4A3B - chains D and G of the 15 polymer chains in the assembly; structure by X-ray diffraction, 3.50 A resolution.

# Chain D
Name: DNA-directed RNA polymerase II subunit RPB4
Source organism: Saccharomyces cerevisiae
UniProt: P20433 (RPB4_YEAST); residues 1-221 here = UniProt positions 1-221
Sequence (221 residues; each row starts with the number of its first residue):
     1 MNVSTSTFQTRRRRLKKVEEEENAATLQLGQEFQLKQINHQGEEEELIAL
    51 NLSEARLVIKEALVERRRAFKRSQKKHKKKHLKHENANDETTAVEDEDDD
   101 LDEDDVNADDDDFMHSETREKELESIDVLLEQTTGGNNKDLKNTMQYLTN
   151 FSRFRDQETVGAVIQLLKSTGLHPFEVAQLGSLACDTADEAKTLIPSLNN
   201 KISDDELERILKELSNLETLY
Unresolved in the structure: 1-2, 77-117
Curated features (UniProtKB/Swiss-Prot):
  - modified residue: Met1 (N-acetylmethionine), Thr91 (Phosphothreonine), Thr92 (Phosphothreonine)

# Chain G
Name: RPB7, DNA-directed RNA polymerase II subunit RPB7
Source organism: Saccharomyces cerevisiae
UniProt: P34087 (RPB7_YEAST); residues 1-171 here = UniProt positions 1-171
Sequence (171 residues; row label = number of the first residue in the row):
     1 MFFIKDLSLNITLHPSFFGPRMKQYLKTKLLEEVEGSCTGKFGYILCVLD
    51 YDNIDIQRGRILPTDGSAEFNVKYRAVVFKPFKGEVVDGTVVSCSQHGFE
   101 VQVGPMKVFVTKHLMPQDLTFNAGSNPPSYQSSEDVITIKSRIRVKIEGC
   151 ISQVSSIHAIGSIKEDYLGAI
Curated features (UniProtKB/Swiss-Prot):
  - mutagenesis: Val108 to His113 (Lowers nucleic-acid binding of RPB4-RPB7 by 10-fold; no effect on association with Pol II core complex; abolishes transcriptional activity of Pol II), Ile151 to His158 (No effect on nucleic-acid binding of RPB4-RPB7 and on association with Pol II core complex; abolishes transcriptional activity of Pol II)

# Chain D / chain G interface
Residue-residue contacts - 103 pairs, chain D then chain G:
  Val3(D) - Leu9(G)
  Val3(D) - Asn10(G)
  Val3(D) - Glu33(G)
  Ser4(D) - Leu9(G)
  Thr5(D) - Leu7(G)
  Thr5(D) - Ser8(G)
  Thr5(D) - Leu9(G)
  Thr5(D) - Val34(G)
  Thr5(D) - Phe42(G)
  Thr5(D) - Tyr74(G)
  Ser6(D) - Leu7(G)
  Ser6(D) - Ser8(G)  hydrogen bond (side chain-backbone)
  Thr7(D) - Lys5(G)
  Thr7(D) - Asp6(G)
  Thr7(D) - Leu7(G)
  Thr7(D) - Lys41(G)
  Thr7(D) - Phe42(G)
  Phe8(D) - Lys5(G)
  Phe8(D) - Asp6(G)
  Asn23(D) - Lys80(G)
  Asn23(D) - Phe82(G)
  Asn23(D) - Lys83(G)
  Ala24(D) - Lys83(G)
  Leu29(D) - Phe82(G)  hydrophobic
  Gly30(D) - Phe82(G)
  Glu32(D) - Lys5(G)  salt bridge
  Glu32(D) - Lys41(G)  salt bridge
  Glu32(D) - Phe42(G)
  Phe33(D) - Phe3(G)  hydrophobic
  Phe33(D) - Lys5(G)
  Phe33(D) - Lys41(G)
  Phe33(D) - Phe42(G)
  Phe33(D) - Val78(G)  hydrophobic
  Phe33(D) - Lys80(G)
  Gln37(D) - Lys5(G)
  Asn39(D) - Asp6(G)
  His40(D) - Asp6(G)  salt bridge
  His40(D) - Lys73(G)  hydrogen bond
  His40(D) - Tyr74(G)
  His40(D) - Arg75(G)
  Glu45(D) - Arg75(G)  salt bridge
  Leu47(D) - Phe3(G)  hydrophobic
  Ile48(D) - Phe2(G)
  Ile48(D) - Phe3(G)
  Ile48(D) - Ile4(G)  hydrogen bond (backbone-backbone)
  Ala49(D) - Met1(G)
  Ala49(D) - Phe2(G)
  Leu50(D) - Met1(G)  hydrogen bond (backbone-backbone)
  Leu50(D) - Phe2(G)  hydrogen bond (backbone-backbone)
  Leu50(D) - Ile4(G)  hydrophobic
  Val58(D) - Leu49(G)  hydrophobic
  Val58(D) - Val77(G)  hydrophobic
  Ile59(D) - Cys47(G)  hydrophobic
  Ala62(D) - Cys47(G)  hydrophobic
  Ala62(D) - Leu49(G)  hydrophobic
  Arg66(D) - Leu31(G)
  Arg66(D) - Glu35(G)  salt bridge
  Arg66(D) - Cys47(G)
  Arg66(D) - Val48(G)  hydrogen bond (side chain-backbone)
  Arg66(D) - Tyr51(G)
  Phe70(D) - Tyr51(G)  hydrophobic
  Arg72(D) - Asp52(G)  salt bridge
  Ser73(D) - Arg21(G)  hydrogen bond (backbone-side chain)
  Ser73(D) - Gln24(G)
  Lys76(D) - Arg21(G)
  Thr134(D) - Glu35(G)
  Asn138(D) - Glu35(G)
  Asn138(D) - Gly36(G)
  Asn138(D) - Leu46(G)  hydrogen bond (side chain-backbone)
  Asp140(D) - Gly36(G)
  Asp140(D) - Tyr44(G)
  Asp140(D) - Pro105(G)
  Leu141(D) - Leu46(G)
  Asn143(D) - Gly104(G)
  Thr144(D) - Phe2(G)
  Thr144(D) - Leu46(G)
  Thr144(D) - Gly104(G)
  Thr144(D) - Pro105(G)
  Tyr147(D) - Asp88(G)  hydrogen bond (side chain-backbone)
  Tyr147(D) - Gln102(G)
  Tyr147(D) - Val103(G)
  Tyr147(D) - Gly104(G)
  Asn150(D) - Arg142(G)
  Phe151(D) - Asp88(G)
  Phe151(D) - Gly89(G)
  Phe151(D) - Thr90(G)
  Phe151(D) - Arg142(G)
  Phe175(D) - Met1(G)
  Phe175(D) - Glu85(G)
  Ala178(D) - Met1(G)
  Gln179(D) - Val86(G)  hydrogen bond (side chain-backbone)
  Leu183(D) - Val86(G)
  Leu183(D) - Asp88(G)
  Leu183(D) - Arg144(G)
  Ala184(D) - Arg144(G)  hydrogen bond (backbone-side chain)
  Thr187(D) - Tyr167(G)
  Asp189(D) - Tyr167(G)  hydrogen bond
  Glu190(D) - Arg144(G)  salt bridge
  Glu190(D) - Tyr167(G)
  Thr193(D) - Tyr167(G)
  Leu194(D) - Val86(G)
  Leu194(D) - Arg144(G)
  Leu194(D) - Tyr167(G)
Interface residues without a listed pair, chain D (57 interface residues in all): Ala25, Ile38, Leu52, Ala55, Leu63, Glu65, Ala69, Leu148, Ser182, Pro196
Interface residues without a listed pair, chain G (49 interface residues in all): Thr39, Gly84, Asp166

# In short
57 residues of chain D face 49 of chain G across their interface, with 12 hydrogen bonds and 7 salt bridges.
Polar pairs include Glu32(D)-Lys5(G), Glu32(D)-Lys41(G) and His40(D)-Asp6(G). UniProt lists 14 mutagenesis
sites on chain G.
Here chain D is DNA-directed RNA polymerase II subunit RPB4 and chain G is RPB7, DNA-directed RNA polymerase
II subunit RPB7, both from Saccharomyces cerevisiae. Entry 4A3B (RNA Polymerase II initial transcribing
complex with a 4nt DNA-RNA hybrid) was determined by X-ray diffraction, deposited together with 4A3C, 4A3D,
4A3E, 4A3F, 4A3G, 4A3I and 4 further entries.
